7T0L - chains A and C of the 5 polymer chains in the assembly; structure by X-ray diffraction, 3.00 A resolution.

Chain A:
Protein: MHC class I antigen
From: Homo sapiens
Reference sequence: A3F718 (A3F718_HUMAN); residues 1-276 here correspond to UniProt positions 11-286 (UniProt number = residue number + 10)
Amino-acid sequence (276 residues; row label = number of the first residue in the row):
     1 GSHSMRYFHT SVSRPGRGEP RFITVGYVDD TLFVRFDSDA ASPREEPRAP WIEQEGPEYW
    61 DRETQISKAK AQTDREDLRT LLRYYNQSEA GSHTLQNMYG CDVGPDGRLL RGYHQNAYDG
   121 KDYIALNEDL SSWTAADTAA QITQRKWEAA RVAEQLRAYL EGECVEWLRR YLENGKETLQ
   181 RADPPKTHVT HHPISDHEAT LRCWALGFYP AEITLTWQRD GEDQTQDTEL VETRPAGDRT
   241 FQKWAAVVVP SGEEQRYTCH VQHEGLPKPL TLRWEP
Differences from the reference sequence: engineered mutation Ser-67 (Cys77 in A3F718); conflict Asn-116 (Asp126 in A3F718)
Disulfide bonds: Cys-101/Cys-164, Cys-203/Cys-259

Chain C:
Protein: PHE-ARG-TYR-ASN-GLY-LEU-ILE-HIS-ARG peptide
Amino-acid sequence (9 residues; row label = number of the first residue in the row):
     1 FRYNGLIHR

Chain A / chain C interface:
Pairs across the interface (46; chain A residue first):
  Met-5(A) with Phe-1(C)
  Tyr-7(A) with Phe-1(C), hydrogen bond (side chain-backbone); Arg-2(C)
  His-9(A) with Arg-2(C)
  Thr-24(A) with Arg-2(C), hydrogen bond
  Glu-45(A) with Arg-2(C), salt bridge
  Tyr-59(A) with Phe-1(C)
  Arg-62(A) with Phe-1(C); Arg-2(C), hydrogen bond (side chain-backbone)
  Glu-63(A) with Phe-1(C); Arg-2(C), hydrogen bond (side chain-backbone)
  Ile-66(A) with Arg-2(C); Tyr-3(C); Asn-4(C)
  Ser-67(A) with Arg-2(C), hydrogen bond
  Lys-70(A) with Leu-6(C); Arg-9(C)
  Thr-73(A) with Leu-6(C); His-8(C)
  Asp-74(A) with Arg-9(C), salt bridge
  Glu-76(A) with His-8(C), salt bridge
  Asp-77(A) with His-8(C); Arg-9(C), salt bridge
  Thr-80(A) with Arg-9(C)
  Tyr-84(A) with Arg-9(C), hydrogen bond (side chain-backbone)
  Leu-95(A) with Arg-9(C)
  Asn-97(A) with Arg-9(C)
  Tyr-99(A) with Arg-2(C); Tyr-3(C), hydrogen bond (side chain-backbone)
  Asn-116(A) with Arg-9(C), hydrogen bond
  Thr-143(A) with Arg-9(C), hydrogen bond (side chain-backbone)
  Lys-146(A) with Arg-9(C), hydrogen bond (side chain-backbone)
  Trp-147(A) with Ile-7(C), hydrogen bond (side chain-backbone); His-8(C), hydrogen bond (side chain-backbone); Arg-9(C)
  Val-152(A) with Tyr-3(C); Ile-7(C), hydrophobic
  Gln-155(A) with Tyr-3(C); Gly-5(C)
  Leu-156(A) with Tyr-3(C)
  Tyr-159(A) with Phe-1(C), hydrogen bond (side chain-backbone); Arg-2(C); Tyr-3(C), hydrophobic
  Glu-163(A) with Phe-1(C)
  Trp-167(A) with Phe-1(C), hydrophobic
  Tyr-171(A) with Phe-1(C), hydrogen bond (side chain-backbone)
Other interface residues (no listed pair), chain A (33 interface residues in all): Val-25, Val-34

Summary:
33 residues of chain A and 9 residues of chain C are in contact, with 14 hydrogen bonds and 4 salt bridges.
Among the polar pairs are Glu-45(A)/Arg-2(C), Asp-74(A)/Arg-9(C) and Glu-76(A)/His-8(C).
Chain A is MHC class I antigen (Homo sapiens) and chain C is PHE-ARG-TYR-ASN-GLY-LEU-ILE-HIS-ARG peptide; the
structure, HLA-B*27:05 in complex with the pan-HLA-Ia monoclonal antibody W6/32, was determined by X-ray
diffraction.
